1C29 - chains A and B; structure by X-ray diffraction, 2.30 A resolution.

[Chain A]
Name: Tryptophan synthase
Organism: Salmonella typhimurium
Notes: EC 4.2.1.20; fragment: alpha chain
Reference sequence: P00929 (TRPA_SALTY); residues 1-268 here = UniProt positions 1-268
Sequence (268 residues; each row starts with the number of its first residue):
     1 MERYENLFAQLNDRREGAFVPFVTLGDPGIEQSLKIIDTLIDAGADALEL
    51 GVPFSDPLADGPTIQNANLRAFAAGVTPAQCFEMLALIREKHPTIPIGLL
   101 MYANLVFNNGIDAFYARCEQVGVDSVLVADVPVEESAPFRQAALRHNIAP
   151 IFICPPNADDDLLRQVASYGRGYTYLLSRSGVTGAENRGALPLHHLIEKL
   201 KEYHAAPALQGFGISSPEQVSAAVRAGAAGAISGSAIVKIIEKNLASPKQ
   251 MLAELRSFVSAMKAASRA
Unresolved in the structure: 1, 190-191, 268
Residues lining bound ligands: HE1 (4-(2-hydroxyphenylthio)-1-butenylphosphonic acid): Phe22, Glu49, Ala59, Asp60, Ile64, Leu100, Tyr102, Leu127, Ala129, Ile153, Tyr175, Arg179, Thr183, Gly184, Ala185, Phe212, Gly213, Ile214, Ile232, Ser233, Gly234, Ser235
UniProt features mapped onto this chain:
  - active site (Proton acceptor): Glu49, Asp60

[Chain B]
Name: Tryptophan synthase
Organism: Salmonella typhimurium
Notes: EC 4.2.1.20; fragment: beta chain
Reference sequence: P0A2K1 (TRPB_SALTY); residues 1-397 here = UniProt positions 1-397
Sequence (397 residues; numbered 1 to 397; the number before each row is that of its first residue):
     1 MTTLLNPYFGEFGGMYVPQILMPALNQLEEAFVRAQKDPEFQAQFADLLK
    51 NYAGRPTALTKCQNITAGTRTTLYLKREDLLHGGAHKTNQVLGQALLAKR
   101 MGKSEIIAETGAGQHGVASALASALLGLKCRIYMGAKDVERQSPNVFRMR
   151 LMGAEVIPVHSGSATLKDACNEALRDWSGSYETAHYMLGTAAGPHPYPTI
   201 VREFQRMIGEETKAQILDKEGRLPDAVIACVGGGSNAIGMFADFINDTSV
   251 GLIGVEPGGHGIETGEHGAPLKHGRVGIYFGMKAPMMQTADGQIEESYSI
   301 SAGLDFPSVGPQHAYLNSIGRADYVSITDDEALEAFKTLCRHEGIIPALE
   351 SSHALAHALKMMREQPEKEQLLVVNLSGRGDKDIFTVHDILKARGEI
Unresolved in the structure: 1-2, 390-397
Covalently attached groups: pyridoxal phosphate (PLP) linked to Lys87
Metal / ion sites: Na+: Gly232, Phe306, Ser308
Residues lining bound ligands: pyridoxal phosphate (PLP): Ala85, His86, Gln114, Gly189, Thr190, Cys230, Val231, Gly232, Gly233, Gly234, Ser235, Asn236, Ala237, Gly303, Leu304, Ala348, Glu350, Ser351, Ser377, Gly378
UniProt features mapped onto this chain:
  - modified residue: Lys87 (N6-(pyridoxal phosphate)lysine)

[How chain A and chain B interact]
Pairs across the interface - 66 pairs, chain A then chain B:
  Pro53(A) with Gln293(B), hydrogen bond (backbone-side chain)
  Phe54(A) with Gly292(B); Gln293(B); Ile294(B), hydrophobic
  Ser55(A) with Lys167(B); Gln293(B), hydrogen bond (backbone-side chain); Ile294(B), hydrogen bond (side chain-backbone)
  Asp56(A) with Lys167(B), salt bridge; Asp168(B); Asn171(B); Tyr279(B); Ile294(B)
  Pro57(A) with Arg175(B), hydrogen bond (backbone-side chain)
  Leu58(A) with Asn171(B); Leu174(B), hydrophobic; Arg175(B)
  Asp60(A) with Arg175(B), hydrogen bond (backbone-side chain)
  Gln65(A) with Ser161(B); Arg175(B)
  Phe72(A) with Gln293(B)
  Thr77(A) with Asp291(B)
  Pro78(A) with Asp291(B)
  Ala103(A) with Ile278(B), hydrophobic
  Asn104(A) with Gly277(B); Ile278(B), hydrogen bond (side chain-backbone); Gln288(B), hydrogen bond; Gly292(B), hydrogen bond (side chain-backbone); Ile294(B)
  Leu105(A) with Asp291(B); Gly292(B)
  Phe107(A) with Val276(B); Gly277(B); Ile278(B), hydrophobic; Lys283(B)
  Asn108(A) with Arg275(B), hydrogen bond; Gln288(B), hydrogen bond; Ala290(B), hydrogen bond (side chain-backbone); Asp291(B); Gly292(B), hydrogen bond (side chain-backbone)
  Ala129(A) with Pro18(B)
  Asp130(A) with Tyr16(B); Val17(B), hydrogen bond (backbone-backbone)
  Val131(A) with Tyr16(B), hydrophobic
  Pro132(A) with Met15(B); Val17(B); Gln19(B); Met22(B), hydrophobic
  Val133(A) with Gln19(B)
  Glu134(A) with Gln19(B); Met22(B)
  Glu135(A) with Tyr8(B), hydrogen bond; Gly14(B); Met15(B), hydrogen bond (side chain-backbone); Tyr16(B)
  Ile153(A) with Gln19(B)
  Pro155(A) with Gln19(B)
  Asn157(A) with Ile20(B); Pro23(B); Tyr181(B), hydrogen bond
  Ser180(A) with Ile20(B); Ser178(B), hydrogen bond (side chain-backbone); Tyr181(B), hydrogen bond
  Gly181(A) with Ser178(B), hydrogen bond (backbone-backbone); Gly179(B)
  Val182(A) with Arg175(B); Ser178(B)
Other interface residues (no listed pair), chain A (33 interface residues in all): Ala59, Phe139, Pro156, Leu162
Other interface residues (no listed pair), chain B (33 interface residues in all): Glu172, Thr289

[In short]
The chain A/chain B interface involves 33 residues from each chain, with 19 hydrogen bonds and 1 salt bridge.
Polar contacts include Asp56(A)-Lys167(B), Pro53(A)-Gln293(B) and Ser55(A)-Gln293(B). Chain A binds compound
HE1. Covalently linked pyridoxal phosphate: at Lys87(B).
Chain A is Tryptophan synthase and chain B is Tryptophan synthase, both from Salmonella typhimurium; the
structure, Crystal structure of the complex of bacterial tryptophan synthase with the transition state
analogue inhibitor 4-(2-hydroxyphenylthio)-1-butenylphosphonic ..., was determined by X-ray diffraction
together with 1C8V, 1C9D, 1CX9 and 1CW2 from the same study.
